4C30 - chains A and X of the 4 polymer chains in the assembly; structure by X-ray diffraction, 3.00 A resolution.

Chain A:
Molecule: DNA helicase II
Source organism: Deinococcus radiodurans
Notes: EC 3.6.4.12; fragment: c-terminal truncation, residues 1-665
UniProtKB: Q9RTI9 (Q9RTI9_DEIRA); residues 1-665 here = UniProt positions 1-665
Chain sequence (665 residues; row label = number of the first residue in the row):
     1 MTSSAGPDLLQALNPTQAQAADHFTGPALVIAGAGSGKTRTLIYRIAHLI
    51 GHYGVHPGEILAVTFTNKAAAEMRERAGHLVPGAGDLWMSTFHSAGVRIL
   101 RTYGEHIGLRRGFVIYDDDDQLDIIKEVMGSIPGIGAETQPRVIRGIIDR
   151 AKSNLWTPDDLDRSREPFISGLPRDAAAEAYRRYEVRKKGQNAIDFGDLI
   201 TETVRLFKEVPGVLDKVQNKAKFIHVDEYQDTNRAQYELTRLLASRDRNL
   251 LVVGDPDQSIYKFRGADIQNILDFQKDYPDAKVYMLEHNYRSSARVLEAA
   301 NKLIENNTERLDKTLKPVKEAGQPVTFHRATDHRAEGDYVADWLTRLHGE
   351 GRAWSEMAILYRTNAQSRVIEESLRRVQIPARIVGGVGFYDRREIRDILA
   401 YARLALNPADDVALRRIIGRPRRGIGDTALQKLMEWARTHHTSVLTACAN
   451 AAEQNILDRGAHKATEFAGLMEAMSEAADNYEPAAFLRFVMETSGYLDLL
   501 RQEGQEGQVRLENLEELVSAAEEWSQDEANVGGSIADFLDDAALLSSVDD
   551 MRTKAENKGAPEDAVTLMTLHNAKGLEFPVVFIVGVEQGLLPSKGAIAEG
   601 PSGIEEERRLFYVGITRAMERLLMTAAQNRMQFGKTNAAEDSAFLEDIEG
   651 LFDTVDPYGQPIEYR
Unresolved in the structure: 1-6, 168-172, 451-460, 530-534, 557-560, 662-665
Metal / ion sites: Mg2+ site 1: Thr39 (together with AMP-PNP); Mg2+ site 2 near Asp118 (its only coordinating residue here)
Small-molecule neighbours: AMP-PNP (ANP; phosphoaminophosphonic acid-adenylate ester): Ala12, Leu13, Asn14, Gln17, Gly33, Ala34, Gly35, Ser36, Gly37, Lys38, Thr39, Arg40, Glu228, Gln230, Gln258, Tyr290, Arg291, Gly575, Glu577, Arg617, Met619
What the authors report for this chain:
  - conformationally variable residues (loop rearrangement, order/disorder transition): Phe65, Thr91, His93, Phe196, Leu544 to Val548
  - binding site for DNA strand for25 (chain X): Arg142, Phe633
  - binding site for DNA strand rev25: Tyr390, Arg392, Ser546, Phe633
  - mutagenesis - G426T: decreased catalytic activity on 5'- and 3'-tailed dsDNA
  - mutagenesis - G424T, G424T/G426T: increased catalytic activity on 3'-tailed dsDNA
  - mutagenesis - G424T: decreased catalytic activity (5'-3' helicase activity)
  - mutagenesis - G424T (3-4 fold), G424T/G426T (3-4 fold): decreased binding to 3'- and 5'-tailed dsDNA

Chain X:
Molecule: DNA strand for25
Sequence (25 nucleotides; row label = number of the first residue in the row):
     1 GCAGTGCTCGCAGGTCGTTTTTTTT
Unresolved in the structure: 24-25

Interface between chain A and chain X:
Contacting residue pairs - 38 pairs, chain A then chain X:
  Phe65(A) with DT23(X), phosphate contact
  His93(A) with DT23(X), phosphate contact
  Asp118(A) with DT23(X), base contact
  Arg142(A) with DT19(X), salt bridge to the phosphate
  Tyr261(A) with DT22(X), hydrogen bond to the sugar
  Phe263(A) with DT21(X), stacking on the base; DT22(X), base contact
  Arg264(A) with DT22(X), base contact
  Arg362(A) with DT21(X), hydrogen bond to the base
  Thr363(A) with DT20(X), sugar contact; DT21(X), phosphate contact
  Asn364(A) with DT21(X), phosphate contact; DT22(X), phosphate contact
  Ala365(A) with DT19(X), base contact
  Arg422(A) with DC9(X), salt bridge to the phosphate; DG10(X), salt bridge to the phosphate
  Gly424(A) with DT8(X), sugar contact; DC9(X), hydrogen bond to the phosphate
  Ile425(A) with DT8(X), sugar contact; DC9(X), hydrogen bond to the phosphate
  Gly426(A) with DT8(X), phosphate contact
  Asp427(A) with DT8(X), hydrogen bond to the phosphate
  Thr428(A) with DC7(X), sugar contact; DT8(X), hydrogen bond to the phosphate
  Ala429(A) with DT8(X), phosphate contact
  Leu544(A) with DT23(X), phosphate contact
  Ser546(A) with DT23(X), phosphate contact
  Ser547(A) with DT22(X), sugar contact; DT23(X), hydrogen bond to the phosphate
  Thr569(A) with DT21(X), phosphate contact; DT22(X), phosphate contact
  His571(A) with DT21(X), hydrogen bond to the base
  Asn572(A) with DT22(X), hydrogen bond to the phosphate
  Ser593(A) with DT20(X), hydrogen bond to the base
  Gly595(A) with DT20(X), base contact
  Gln632(A) with DT19(X), base contact
  Phe633(A) with DT18(X), stacking on the base; DT19(X), base contact
Other interface residues (no listed pair), chain A (35 interface residues in all): Thr66, Gln140, Phe196, Arg423, Leu545, Lys594, Glu607

Overview:
Chain A and chain X form an interface of 35 and 10 residues respectively; the contacts include 10 hydrogen
bonds, 3 salt bridges and 2 aromatic stacking contacts. Polar pairs include Arg362(A)-DT21(X),
His571(A)-DT21(X) and Ser593(A)-DT20(X). From the paper: a binding site for DNA strand rev25 at Tyr390(A),
Arg392(A) and Ser546(A) among others; G424T and G424T/G426T of chain A increase catalytic activity on
3'-tailed dsDNA.
Here chain A is DNA helicase II (Deinococcus radiodurans) and chain X is DNA strand for25. Entry 4C30 (Crystal
structure of Deinococcus radiodurans UvrD in complex with DNA, form 2) was determined by X-ray diffraction,
deposited together with 4C2T.
